PDB entry 5K5Q | X-ray diffraction, 2.65 A resolution | chains A and N of the 8 polymer chains in the assembly

[Chain A]
Protein: AspA
From: Sulfolobus sp. NOB8H2
Reference sequence: O93706 (O93706_9CREN); residue numbers follow UniProt; this construct covers 2-93
Amino-acid sequence (92 residues; numbered 2 to 93; the number before each row is that of its first residue):
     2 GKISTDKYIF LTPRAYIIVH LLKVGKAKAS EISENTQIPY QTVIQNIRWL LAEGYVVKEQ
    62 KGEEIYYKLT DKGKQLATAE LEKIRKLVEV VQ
Not modelled in the structure: 2-4

[Chain N]
Molecule: 32-nt DNA strand
Sequence (32 nucleotides; row label = number of the first residue in the row):
    13 AAATATGCTC TATGATTAAC ATAGAGCAAT TT

[Interface between chain A and chain N]
Pairs across the interface - 14 pairs, chain A then chain N:
  Tyr-9(A) with DA31(N), phosphate contact; DC32(N), hydrogen bond to the phosphate
  Pro-14(A) with DA31(N), phosphate contact
  Pro-40(A) with DC32(N), phosphate contact; DA33(N), phosphate contact
  Gln-42(A) with DC32(N), base contact; DA33(N), hydrogen bond to the base; DT34(N), hydrogen bond to the base
  Thr-43(A) with DA31(N), sugar contact; DC32(N), hydrogen bond to the phosphate
  Gln-46(A) with DA31(N), hydrogen bond to the phosphate
  Asn-47(A) with DA31(N), hydrogen bond to the phosphate
  Glu-64(A) with DC39(N), phosphate contact; DA40(N), phosphate contact
Also at the interface, not in a pair above, chain A (9 interface residues in all): Lys-8
Also at the interface, not in a pair above, chain N (7 interface residues in all): DA30

[In short]
The interface between chain A and chain N involves 9 residues on one side and 7 on the other, with 6 hydrogen
bonds. Polar pairs include Gln-42(A)/DA33(N), Gln-42(A)/DT34(N) and Tyr-9(A)/DC32(N).
Here chain A is AspA (Sulfolobus sp. NOB8H2) and chain N is a 32-nt DNA strand. Entry 5K5Q (Structure of
AspA-DNA complex: novel centromere bindng protein-centromere complex) was determined by X-ray diffraction.
